5L7O - chains A and B of the 3 polymer chains in the assembly; structure by X-ray diffraction, 3.60 A resolution.

== Chain A ==
Name: Capsid protein
Organism: Triatoma virus
UniProtKB: Q9QEY5 (Q9QEY5_9VIRU); residues 1-271 here correspond to UniProt positions 598-868 (UniProt number = residue number + 597)
Chain sequence (271 residues; numbered 1 to 271; the number before each row is that of its first residue):
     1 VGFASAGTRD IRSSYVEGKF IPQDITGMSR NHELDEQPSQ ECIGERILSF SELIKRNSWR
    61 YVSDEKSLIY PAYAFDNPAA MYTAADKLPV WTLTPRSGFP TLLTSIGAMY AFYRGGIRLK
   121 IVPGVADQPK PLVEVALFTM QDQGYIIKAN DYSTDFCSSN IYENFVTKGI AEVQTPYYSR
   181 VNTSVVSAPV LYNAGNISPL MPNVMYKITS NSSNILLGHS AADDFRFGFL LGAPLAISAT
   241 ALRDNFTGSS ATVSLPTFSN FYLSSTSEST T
Unresolved in the structure: 1-34, 265-271

== Chain B ==
Name: Capsid protein
Organism: Triatoma virus
UniProtKB: Q9QEY5 (Q9QEY5_9VIRU); residues 1-255 here = UniProt positions 1-255
Chain sequence (255 residues; row label = number of the first residue in the row):
     1 LAVNNVNMKQ MNVNSSQDTT FEQRSQEKVQ AGEINESIEF RNQITTFVHD NPIITEQLIG
    61 DSPQPSGDVR SVSDARTHSI IDFLERPQFI GSFLWNTSDI ENKEIFSLKL PDALMSPMIR
   121 EKLSGFTSFS ASTVFHIQVN AHPFQCGRLV LAAVPVPDIL PLHRLNMLSF DVSNVITLPH
   181 VQLDISKETE VLLKIPYVSP FVQYDLVTKF TPWAAFLAHV YAPLNTPSAA SLQVNVFAHF
   241 EDIKLGFPTS AIVAQ
Unresolved in the structure: 1-76

== Chain A / chain B interface ==
Pairs across the interface - 30 pairs, chain A then chain B:
  Ala-108(A) with Arg-164(B), hydrogen bond (backbone-side chain)
  Met-109(A) with Arg-164(B)
  Ala-111(A) with Pro-155(B), hydrophobic
  Phe-112(A) with Pro-155(B), hydrophobic; Pro-200(B)
  Val-181(A) with Pro-200(B)
  Thr-183(A) with Pro-200(B)
  Val-185(A) with Ile-159(B), hydrophobic; Pro-200(B), hydrophobic
  Val-186(A) with Pro-161(B)
  Ser-187(A) with Pro-161(B)
  Pro-189(A) with Ile-159(B)
  Pro-199(A) with Phe-201(B), hydrophobic
  Leu-200(A) with Ile-159(B), hydrophobic
  Phe-229(A) with Pro-155(B), hydrophobic; Pro-179(B), hydrophobic
  Leu-231(A) with Pro-155(B); Arg-164(B); Asn-174(B); Thr-177(B), hydrogen bond (backbone-side chain); Leu-178(B)
  Gly-232(A) with Arg-164(B), hydrogen bond (backbone-side chain); Thr-177(B)
  Ala-233(A) with Arg-164(B), hydrogen bond (backbone-side chain); Met-167(B)
  Pro-234(A) with His-163(B); Arg-164(B); Met-167(B)
  Leu-235(A) with His-163(B), hydrogen bond (backbone-side chain); Met-167(B), hydrophobic
Also at the interface, not in a pair above, chain A (20 interface residues in all): Asn-182, Leu-230
Also at the interface, not in a pair above, chain B (16 interface residues in all): Val-156, Leu-160, Val-198, Ser-199

== Summary ==
The interface between chain A and chain B involves 20 residues on one side and 16 on the other; the contacts
include 5 hydrogen bonds. Polar contacts include Ala-108(A)/Arg-164(B), Leu-231(A)/Thr-177(B) and
Gly-232(A)/Arg-164(B).
Here chain A is Capsid protein and chain B is Capsid protein, both from Triatoma virus. Entry 5L7O (X-ray
structure of Triatoma virus empty capsid) was determined by X-ray diffraction.
